4ZZN - chain A; structure by X-ray diffraction, 1.33 A resolution.

== Chain A ==
Protein: Mitogen-activated protein kinase 1
From: Homo sapiens
Notes: EC 2.7.11.24; fragment: kinase domain, residues 11-360
Reference sequence: P28482 (MK01_HUMAN); residues 9-358 here correspond to UniProt positions 11-360 (UniProt number = residue number + 2)
Amino-acid sequence (350 residues; each row starts with the number of its first residue):
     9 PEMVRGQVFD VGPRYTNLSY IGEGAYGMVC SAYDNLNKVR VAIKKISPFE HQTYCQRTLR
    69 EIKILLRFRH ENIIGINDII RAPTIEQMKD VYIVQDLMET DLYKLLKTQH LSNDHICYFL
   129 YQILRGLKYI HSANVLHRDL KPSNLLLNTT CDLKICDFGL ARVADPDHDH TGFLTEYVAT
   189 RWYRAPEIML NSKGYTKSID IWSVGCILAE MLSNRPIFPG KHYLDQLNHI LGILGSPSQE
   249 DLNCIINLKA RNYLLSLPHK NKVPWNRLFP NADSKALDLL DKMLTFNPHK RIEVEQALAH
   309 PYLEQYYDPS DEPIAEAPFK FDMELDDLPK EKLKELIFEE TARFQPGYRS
Unresolved in the structure: 328-333, 354-358
Construct notes: conflict Leu-44 (Val46 in P28482)
Modified / non-standard residues: Cys-159 (s,s-(2-hydroxyethyl)thiocysteine; CME)
Ligand contacts: CQ8 (2-[[5-chloranyl-2-(oxan-4-ylamino)pyridin-4-yl]amino]-N-methyl-benzamide): Ile-29, Gly-30, Glu-31, Gly-32, Val-37, Ala-50, Lys-52, Gln-103, Asp-104, Leu-105, Met-106, Glu-107, Thr-108, Asp-109, Lys-112, Ser-151, Asn-152, Leu-154, Cys-164
Swiss-Prot annotation at these positions:
  - DNA-binding region: Lys-257 to Arg-275
  - motif: Thr-183 to Tyr-185 (TXY), Asp-316 to Glu-320 (Cytoplasmic retention motif), Ala-325 to Met-331 (Nuclear translocation motif)
  - active site: Asp-147 (Proton acceptor)
  - binding site (ATP): Ile-29 to Val-37, Lys-52
  - modified residue: Ser-27 (Phosphoserine), Thr-183 (Phosphothreonine), Tyr-185 (Phosphotyrosine), Thr-188 (Phosphothreonine), Ser-244 (Phosphoserine), Ser-246 (Phosphoserine), Ser-282 (Phosphoserine)

== In short ==
Bound to chain A: compound CQ8. From UniProt: active-site residue Asp-147 and 10 ATP-binding residues.
Chain A is Mitogen-activated protein kinase 1 (Homo sapiens); the structure, Human ERK2 in complex with an
inhibitor, was determined by X-ray diffraction, deposited together with 4ZZM and 4ZZO.
